1DBO - chain A; structure by X-ray diffraction, 1.70 A resolution.

Chain A:
Molecule: Chondroitinase B
Organism: Pedobacter heparinus
Chain sequence (506 residues; numbered 1 to 506; the number before each row is that of its first residue):
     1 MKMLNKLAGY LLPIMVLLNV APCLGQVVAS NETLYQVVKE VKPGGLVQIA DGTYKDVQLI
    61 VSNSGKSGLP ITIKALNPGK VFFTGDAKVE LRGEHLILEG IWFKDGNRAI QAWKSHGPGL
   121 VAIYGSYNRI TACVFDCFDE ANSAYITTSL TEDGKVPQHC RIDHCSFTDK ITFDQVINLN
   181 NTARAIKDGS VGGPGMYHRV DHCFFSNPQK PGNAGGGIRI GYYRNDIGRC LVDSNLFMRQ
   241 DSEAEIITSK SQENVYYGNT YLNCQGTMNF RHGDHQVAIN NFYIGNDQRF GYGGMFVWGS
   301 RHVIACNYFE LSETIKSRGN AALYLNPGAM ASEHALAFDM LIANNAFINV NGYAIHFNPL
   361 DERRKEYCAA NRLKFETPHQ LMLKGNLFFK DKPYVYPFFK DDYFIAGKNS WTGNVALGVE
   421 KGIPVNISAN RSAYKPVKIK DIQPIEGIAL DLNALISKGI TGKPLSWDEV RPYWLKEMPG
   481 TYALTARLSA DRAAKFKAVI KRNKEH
Not modelled in the structure: 1-25
Covalently attached groups: glycan linked to S234

In short:
Chain A is Chondroitinase B (Pedobacter heparinus); the structure, Crystal structure of chondroitinase B, was
determined by X-ray diffraction together with 1DBG from the same study.
